3CD6 - chains Q and 0 of the 32 polymer chains in the assembly; structure by X-ray diffraction, 2.75 A resolution.

# Chain Q
Protein: 50S ribosomal protein L21e
Source organism: Haloarcula marismortui
Reference sequence: P12734 (RL21_HALMA); residues 0-95 here correspond to UniProt positions 1-96 (UniProt number = residue number + 1)
Sequence (96 residues; each row starts with the number of its first residue; numbering starts at 0):
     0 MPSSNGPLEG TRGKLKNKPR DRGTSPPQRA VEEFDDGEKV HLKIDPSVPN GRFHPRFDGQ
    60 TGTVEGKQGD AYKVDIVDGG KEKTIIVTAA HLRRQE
Disordered / not traced: 0
Bound ions: Na+: Asp-20, Gly-22, Ser-24, Ser-46

# Chain 0
Molecule: 23S ribosomal RNA
Source organism: Haloarcula marismortui
Notes: engineered mutation(s): G2099A, G2616A
Sequence (2923 nucleotides; numbered 1 to 2923; the number before each row is that of its first residue):
     1 GUUGGCUACU AUGCCAGCUG GUGGAUUGCU CGGCUCAGGC GCUGAUGAAG GACGUGCCAA
    61 GCUGCGAUAA GCUGUGGGGA GCCGCACGGA GGCGAAGAAC CACAGAUUUC CGAAUGAGAA
   121 UCUCUCUAAC AAUUGCUUCG CGCAAUGAGG AACCCCGAGA ACUGAAACAU CUCAGUAUCG
   181 GGAGGAACAG AAAACGCAAC GUGAUGUCGU UAGUAACCGC GAGUGAACGC GAUACAGCCC
   241 AAACCGAAGC CCUCACGGGC AAUGUGGUGU CAGGGCUACC UCUCAUCAGC CGACCGUCUU
   301 CACGAAGUCU CUUGGAAUAG AGCGUGAUAC AGGGUGACAA CCCCGUACUG AAGACCAGUA
   361 CGCUGUGCGG UAGUGCCAGA GUAGCGGGGG UUGGAUAUCC CUCGCGAAUA ACGCAGGCAU
   421 CGACUGCGAA GGCUAAACAC AACCUGAGAC CGAUAGUGAA CAAGUAGUGU GAACGAACGC
   481 UGCAAAGUAC CCUCAGAAGG GAGGCGAAAU AGAGCAUGAA AUCAGUUGGC GAUCGAGCGA
   541 CAGGGCAUAC AAGGUCCCUU GACGAAUGAC CGAGACGCGA GUCUCCAGUA AGACUCACGG
   601 GAAGCCGAUG UUCUGUCGUA CGUUUUGAAA AACGAGCCAG GGAGUGUGUC UGUAUGGCAA
   661 GUCUAACCGG AGUAUCCGGG GAGGCACAGG GAAACCGACA UGGCCGCAGG GCUUUGCCCG
   721 AGGGCCGCCG UCUUCAAGGG CGGGGAGCCA UGUGGACACG ACCCGAAUCC GGACGAUCUA
   781 CGCAUGGACA AGAUGAAGCG UGCCGAAAGG CACGUGGAAG UCUGUUAGAG UUGGUGUCCU
   841 ACAAUACCCU CUCGUGAUCU AUGUGUAGGG GUGAAAGGCC CAUCGAGUCC GGCAACAGCU
   901 GGUUCCAAUC GAAACAUGUC GAAGCAUGAC CUCCGCCGAG GUAGUCUGUG AGGUAGAGCG
   961 ACCGAUUGGU GUGUCCGCCU CCGAGAGGAG UCGGCACACC UGUCAAACUC CAAACUUACA
  1021 GACGCUGUUU GACGCGGGGA UUCCGGUGCG CGGGGUAAGC CUGUGUACCA GGAGGGGAAC
  1081 AACCCAGAGA UAGGUUAAGG UCCCCAAGUG UGGAUUAAGU GUAAUCCUCU GAAGGUGGUC
  1141 UCGAGCCCUA GACAGCCGGG AGGUGAGCUU AGAAGCAGCU ACCCUCUAAG AAAAGCGUAA
  1201 CAGCUUACCG GCCGAGGUUU GAGGCGCCCA AAAUGAUCGG GACUCAAAUC CACCACCGAG
  1261 ACCUGUCCGU ACCACUCAUA CUGGUAAUCG AGUAGAUUGG CGCUCUAAUU GGAUGGAAGC
  1321 AGGGGCGAGA GCUCCUGUGG ACCGAUUAGU GACGAAAAUC CUGGCCAUAG UAGCAGCGAU
  1381 AGUCGGGUGA GAACCCCGAC GGCCUAAUGG AUAAGGGUUC CUCAGCACUG CUGAUCAGCU
  1441 GAGGGUUAGC CGGUCCUAAG UCUCACCGCA ACUCGACUGA GACGAAAUGG GAAACAGGUU
  1501 AAUAUUCCUG UGCCAUCAUG CAGUGAAAGU UGACGCCCUG GGGUCGAUCA CGCCGGGCAU
  1561 UCGCCCGGUC GAACCGUCCA ACUCCGUGGA AGCCGUAAUG GCAGGAAGCG GACGAACGGC
  1621 GGCAUAGGGA AACGUGAUUC AACCUGGGGC CCAUGAAAAG ACGAGCAUGA UGUCCGUACC
  1681 GAGAACCGAC ACAGGUGUCC AUGGCGGCGA AAGCCAAGGC CUGUCGGGAG CAACCAACGU
  1741 UAGGGAAUUC GGCAAGUUAG UCCCGUACCU UCGGAAGAAG GGAUGCCUGC UCCGGAACGG
  1801 AGCAGGUCGC AGUGACUCGG AAGCUCGGAC UGUCUAGUAA CAACAUAGGU GACCGCAAAU
  1861 CCGCAAGGAC UCGUACGGUC ACUGAAUCCU GCCCAGUGCA GGUAUCUGAA CACCUCGUAC
  1921 AAGAGGACGA AGGACCUGUC AACGGCGGGG GUAACUAUGA CCCUCUUAAG GUAGCGUAGU
  1981 ACCUUGCCGC AUCAGUAGCG GCUUGCAUGA AUGGAUUAAC CAGAGCUUCA CUGUCCCAAC
  2041 GUUGGGCCCG GUGAACUGUA CAUUCCAGUG CGGAGUCUGG AGACACCCAG GGGGAAGCAA
  2101 AGACCCUAUG GAGCUUUACU GCAGGCUGUC GCUGAGACGU GGUCGCCGAU GUGCAGCAUA
  2161 GGUAGGAGUC GUUACAGAGG UACCCGCGCU AGCGGGCCAC CCAGACAACA GUGAAAUACU
  2221 ACCCGUCGGU GACUGCGACU CUCACUCCGG GAGGAGGACA CCGAUAGCCG GGCAGUUUGA
  2281 CUGGGGCGGU ACGCGCUCGA AAAGAUAUCG AGCGCGCCCU AUGGUCAUCU CAGCCGGGAC
  2341 AGAGACCCGG CGAAGAGUGC AAGAGCAAAA GAUGACUUGA CAGUGUUCUU CCCAACGAGG
  2401 AACGCUGACG CGAAAGCGUG GUCUAGCGAA CCAAUUAGCC UGCUUGAUGC GGGCAAUUGA
  2461 UGACAGAAAA GCUACCCUAG GGAUAACAGA GUCGUCACUC GCAAGAGCAC AUAUCGACCG
  2521 AGUGGCUUGC UACCUCGAUG UCGGUUCCCU CCAUCCUGCC CGUGCAGAAG CGGGCAAGGG
  2581 UGAGGUUGUU CGCCUAUUAA AGGAGGUCGU GAGCUAGGUU UAGACCGUCG UGAGACAGGU
  2641 CGGCUGCUAU CUACUGGGUG UGUAAUGGUG UCUGACAAGA ACGACCGUAU AGUACGAGAG
  2701 GAACUACGGU UGGUGGCCAC UGGUGUACCG GUUGUUCGAG AGAGCACGUG CCGGGUAGCC
  2761 ACGCCACACG GGGUAAGAGC UGAACGCAUC UAAGCUCGAA ACCCACUUGG AAAAGAGACA
  2821 CCGCCGAGGU CCCGCGUACA AGACGCGGUC GAUAGACUCG GGGUGUGCGC GUCGAGGUAA
  2881 CGAGACGUUA AGCCCACGAG CACUAACAGA CCAAAGCCAU CAU
Disordered / not traced: 1-9, 126-127, 715, 971-998, 1560, 1952-1963, 2137-2236, 2339-2343, 2665-2666, 2915-2923
Modified residues: 1MA (6-hydro-1-methyladenosine-5'-monophosphate) at position 628, OMU (o2'-methyluridine 5'-monophosphate) at position 2587, OMG (o2'-methylguanosine-5'-monophosphate) at position 2588, UR3 (3-methyluridine-5'-monophoshate) at position 2619, PSU (pseudouridine-5'-monophosphate) at position 2621
Bound ions: Na+ site 1 near U12 (its only coordinating residue here); Mg2+ site 1 near G28 (its only coordinating residue here); Na+ site 2: C40, G41, C443; Na+ site 3: G56, A59, G61; Sr2+ site 1 near A86 (its only coordinating residue here); Na+ site 4 near U107 (its only coordinating residue here); Mg2+ site 2 near U115 (its only coordinating residue here); Na+ site 5: C130, U146; Na+ site 6: C141, G142; Sr2+ site 2: G147 (shared with 1 residue of chain M); Mg2+ site 3: C162, U2276; K+ site 1: C162, U163, U172; 57 more Na+ sites not listed; 66 more Mg2+ sites not listed; 43 more Sr2+ sites not listed; 1 more K+ sites not listed

# Interface between chain Q and chain 0
Residue-residue contacts (110; chain Q residue first):
  Pro-1(Q) with G2299(0), base contact; A2300(0), base contact; U2306(0), phosphate contact; A2307(0), phosphate contact
  Ser-2(Q) with C2296(0), hydrogen bond to the base; U2297(0), hydrogen bond to the base; C2298(0), base contact
  Ser-3(Q) with G2295(0), base contact; C2296(0), hydrogen bond to the phosphate
  Asn-4(Q) with G2295(0), hydrogen bond to the phosphate; C2296(0), phosphate contact; C2391(0), phosphate contact
  Gly-5(Q) with G2295(0), hydrogen bond to the phosphate; C2296(0), hydrogen bond to the phosphate; U2424(0), sugar contact
  Pro-6(Q) with C2296(0), phosphate contact; U2424(0), phosphate contact
  Leu-7(Q) with C2296(0), hydrogen bond to the phosphate; U2297(0), phosphate contact; G2363(0), base contact; C2423(0), sugar contact; U2424(0), sugar contact
  Glu-8(Q) with C2296(0), hydrogen bond to the phosphate; U2297(0), phosphate contact
  Gly-9(Q) with U2297(0), hydrogen bond to the phosphate
  Thr-10(Q) with U2297(0), phosphate contact
  Arg-11(Q) with A1007(0), phosphate contact; C1008(0), salt bridge to the phosphate; U2297(0), hydrogen bond to the sugar; C2298(0), salt bridge to the phosphate; G2363(0), hydrogen bond to the phosphate; A2364(0), salt bridge to the phosphate
  Gly-12(Q) with G953(0), phosphate contact
  Lys-13(Q) with G953(0), hydrogen bond to the phosphate; G2304(0), salt bridge to the phosphate
  Leu-14(Q) with A2364(0), hydrogen bond to the sugar
  Lys-15(Q) with U1009(0), salt bridge to the phosphate; A2364(0), salt bridge to the phosphate; G2365(0), phosphate contact
  Asn-16(Q) with G2365(0), hydrogen bond to the phosphate; C2366(0), phosphate contact
  Lys-17(Q) with G953(0), base contact
  Pro-18(Q) with C1010(0), phosphate contact
  Arg-21(Q) with A2353(0), hydrogen bond to the base; A2354(0), salt bridge to the phosphate; C2366(0), phosphate contact
  Gly-22(Q) with C2366(0), hydrogen bond to the phosphate; A2367(0), phosphate contact
  Thr-23(Q) with C2366(0), hydrogen bond to the phosphate; A2367(0), hydrogen bond to the phosphate
  Lys-38(Q) with C1019(0), hydrogen bond to the phosphate; A1020(0), salt bridge to the phosphate
  His-40(Q) with U949(0), hydrogen bond to the base; G950(0), hydrogen bond to the sugar
  Lys-42(Q) with A951(0), phosphate contact; G952(0), phosphate contact
  Pro-45(Q) with G2365(0), sugar contact
  Ser-46(Q) with G2365(0), sugar contact; C2366(0), hydrogen bond to the phosphate; A2370(0), hydrogen bond to the base
  Pro-48(Q) with A2370(0), base contact
  Asn-49(Q) with C2403(0), phosphate contact
  Gly-50(Q) with A2402(0), hydrogen bond to the phosphate; C2403(0), hydrogen bond to the phosphate
  Arg-51(Q) with A2402(0), hydrogen bond to the sugar
  His-53(Q) with C2388(0), sugar contact; U2389(0), sugar contact
  Arg-55(Q) with G2304(0), hydrogen bond to the phosphate; A2305(0), salt bridge to the phosphate; U2390(0), salt bridge to the phosphate; C2392(0), hydrogen bond to the sugar
  Phe-56(Q) with C2388(0), phosphate contact; U2389(0), phosphate contact
  Asp-57(Q) with A951(0), sugar contact; A2303(0), sugar contact
  Gly-58(Q) with G950(0), hydrogen bond to the base; A951(0), sugar contact; A1018(0), sugar contact
  Gln-59(Q) with A1018(0), hydrogen bond to the sugar
  Thr-60(Q) with A1018(0), hydrogen bond to the sugar; C1019(0), sugar contact
  Gln-67(Q) with G2385(0), base contact; U2386(0), hydrogen bond to the sugar; C2403(0), hydrogen bond to the base; G2404(0), phosphate contact
  Gly-68(Q) with G2404(0), phosphate contact
  Asp-69(Q) with G2404(0), hydrogen bond to the phosphate
  Ala-70(Q) with C2403(0), phosphate contact; G2404(0), hydrogen bond to the phosphate
  Asp-77(Q) with C2392(0), hydrogen bond to the sugar; C2393(0), sugar contact
  Gly-78(Q) with C2393(0), sugar contact
  Gly-79(Q) with C2393(0), hydrogen bond to the phosphate; A2394(0), phosphate contact
  Lys-80(Q) with C2393(0), salt bridge to the phosphate; A2394(0), hydrogen bond to the phosphate; A2395(0), salt bridge to the phosphate
  Lys-82(Q) with C2388(0), phosphate contact; U2389(0), salt bridge to the phosphate; C2392(0), hydrogen bond to the phosphate; C2393(0), salt bridge to the phosphate
  Thr-83(Q) with U2387(0), hydrogen bond to the sugar; C2388(0), hydrogen bond to the phosphate
  Ile-85(Q) with U2387(0), sugar contact; C2403(0), sugar contact
  Gln-94(Q) with G948(0), base contact; U949(0), hydrogen bond to the base; C1019(0), hydrogen bond to the base
  Glu-95(Q) with G948(0), base contact; U949(0), hydrogen bond to the sugar
Other interface residues (no listed pair), chain Q (54 interface residues in all): Val-76, Glu-81, Ile-84, Arg-93
Other interface residues (no listed pair), chain 0 (54 interface residues in all): C1011, G2310, A2311, G2418, U2422, A2425

# In short
The chain Q/chain 0 interface involves 54 residues from each chain, with 44 hydrogen bonds and 14 salt
bridges. Among the polar pairs are Ser-2(Q)/C2296(0), Ser-2(Q)/U2297(0) and Arg-21(Q)/A2353(0). The Na+ site
is built by Asp-20(Q), Gly-22(Q), Ser-24(Q) and Ser-46(Q).
Here chain Q is 50S ribosomal protein L21e and chain 0 is 23S ribosomal RNA, both from Haloarcula marismortui.
Entry 3CD6 (Co-cystal of large Ribosomal Subunit mutant G2616A with CC-Puromycin) was determined by X-ray
diffraction together with 3CC2, 3CC4, 3CC7, 3CCE, 3CCJ, 3CCL and 6 further entries from the same study.
